Entry 6PSF (electron microscopy, 3.50 A resolution); this record covers chains B and D of the 5 polymer chains in the assembly.

Chain B:
Molecule: Capsid protein VP3
From: Rhinovirus C
Notes: EC 3.4.22.29, 3.6.1.15, 3.4.22.28, 2.7.7.48
UniProt: E5D8F2 (E5D8F2_9ENTO); residues 1-235 here correspond to UniProt positions 333-567 (UniProt number = residue number + 332)
Amino-acid sequence (235 residues; row label = number of the first residue in the row):
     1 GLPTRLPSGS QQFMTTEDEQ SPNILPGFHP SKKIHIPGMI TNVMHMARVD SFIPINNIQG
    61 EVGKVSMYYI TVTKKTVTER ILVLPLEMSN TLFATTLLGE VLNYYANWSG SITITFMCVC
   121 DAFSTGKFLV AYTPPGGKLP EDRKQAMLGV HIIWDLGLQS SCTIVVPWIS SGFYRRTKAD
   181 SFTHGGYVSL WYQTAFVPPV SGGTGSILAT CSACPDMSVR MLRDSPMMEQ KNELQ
UniProt features mapped onto this chain:
  - region: E233 to Q235 (Amphipathic alpha-helix)

Chain D:
Molecule: Capsid protein VP4
From: Rhinovirus C
Notes: EC 3.4.22.29, 3.6.1.15, 3.4.22.28, 2.7.7.48
UniProt: E5D8F2 (E5D8F2_9ENTO); residues 1-66 here correspond to UniProt positions 2-67 (UniProt number = residue number + 1)
Amino-acid sequence (66 residues; each row starts with the number of its first residue):
     1 GAQVSRQNNG THENGVTASN GSVIKYFNIN YYKDSASSGL SRQDFSQDPS KFTQPLVDTL
    61 TNPALM
Unresolved in the structure: 1-27, 43-47, 58-66
UniProt features mapped onto this chain:
  - site: M66 (Cleavage)
  - lipidation: G1 (N-myristoyl glycine)

Chain B / chain D interface:
Contacting residue pairs (22):
  D18(B) - G39(D)
  D18(B) - L40(D)  hydrogen bond (side chain-backbone)
  E19(B) - G39(D)
  Q20(B) - I29(D)  hydrogen bond (side chain-backbone)
  Q20(B) - N30(D)
  Q20(B) - Y31(D)  hydrogen bond (side chain-backbone)
  Q20(B) - Y32(D)
  Q20(B) - S37(D)
  Q20(B) - G39(D)
  S21(B) - Y32(D)
  S21(B) - S37(D)  hydrogen bond (backbone-side chain)
  P22(B) - Y32(D)  hydrophobic
  N23(B) - D34(D)  hydrogen bond
  N23(B) - S37(D)  hydrogen bond (backbone-side chain)
  G38(B) - K51(D)
  G38(B) - F52(D)
  M39(B) - K51(D)
  H45(B) - P49(D)
  R48(B) - P49(D)
  R48(B) - T53(D)
  V49(B) - F52(D)  hydrophobic
  V49(B) - T53(D)
Interface residues without a listed pair, chain B (12 interface residues in all): I40
Interface residues without a listed pair, chain D (15 interface residues in all): A36, S38, D48

Summary:
The interface between chain B and chain D involves 12 residues on one side and 15 on the other, with 6
hydrogen bonds. Among the polar pairs are D18(B)-L40(D), Q20(B)-I29(D) and Q20(B)-Y31(D).
Here chain B is Capsid protein VP3 and chain D is Capsid protein VP4, both from Rhinovirus C. Entry 6PSF
(Rhinovirus C15 complexed with domains I and II of receptor CDHR3) was determined by electron microscopy,
deposited together with 6PPO.
